PDB entry 5O6I | X-ray diffraction, 2.25 A resolution | chains A and D of the 3 polymer chains in the assembly

Chain A:
Protein: Homing endonuclease I-DmoI
Source organism: Desulfurococcus mucosus
Notes: EC 3.1.-.-
UniProt: P21505 (DMO1_DESMO); numbering as in UniProt (aligned over 2-188)
Chain sequence (200 residues; row label = number of the first residue in the row; numbering starts at 0):
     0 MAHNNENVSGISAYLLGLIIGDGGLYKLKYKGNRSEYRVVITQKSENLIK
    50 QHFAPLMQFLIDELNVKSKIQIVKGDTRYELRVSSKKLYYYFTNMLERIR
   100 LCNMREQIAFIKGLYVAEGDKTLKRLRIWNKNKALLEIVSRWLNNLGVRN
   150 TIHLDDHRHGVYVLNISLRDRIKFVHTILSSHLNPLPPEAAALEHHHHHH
Disordered / not traced: 0-4, 196-199
Construct notes: initiating methionine (0); expression tag (1, 189-199); conflict Phe52 (Ile in P21505), Thr92 (Ala in P21505), Cys101 (Phe in P21505)
Ion coordination: Mn2+ site 1: Gly20, Glu117 (shared with 1 residue of chain C; DC15(D) of chain D); Mn2+ site 2: Asp21, Ala116 (shared with 1 residue of chain C; DC16(D) of chain D)

Chain D:
Molecule: 25-nt DNA strand
Sequence (25 nucleotides; each row starts with the number of its first residue):
     1 CGCGCCGGAACTTACCCGGCAAGGC
Ion coordination: Mn2+ site 1: DC15 (shared with Gly20(A), Glu117(A) of chain A; 1 residue of chain C); Mn2+ site 2: DC16 (shared with Asp21(A), Ala116(A) of chain A; 1 residue of chain C)

How chain A and chain D interact:
Pairs across the interface (54; chain A residue first):
  Asp21(A) - DC16(D)  phosphate contact
  Tyr29(A) - DC6(D)  base contact
  Asn32(A) - DG2(D)  phosphate contact
  Asn32(A) - DC3(D)  base contact
  Arg33(A) - DC3(D)  base contact
  Arg33(A) - DG4(D)  base contact
  Ser34(A) - DC3(D)  sugar contact
  Ser34(A) - DG4(D)  hydrogen bond to the phosphate
  Ser34(A) - DC5(D)  hydrogen bond to the base
  Glu35(A) - DC6(D)  hydrogen bond to the base
  Tyr36(A) - DG4(D)  hydrogen bond to the phosphate
  Tyr36(A) - DC5(D)  phosphate contact
  Arg37(A) - DG7(D)  hydrogen bond to the base
  Arg37(A) - DG8(D)  hydrogen bond to the base
  Lys66(A) - DC6(D)  phosphate contact
  Ser67(A) - DC5(D)  sugar contact
  Ser67(A) - DC6(D)  phosphate contact
  Lys68(A) - DC6(D)  hydrogen bond to the phosphate
  Lys68(A) - DG7(D)  salt bridge to the phosphate
  Gln70(A) - DC6(D)  sugar contact
  Gln70(A) - DG7(D)  base contact
  Asp75(A) - DC11(D)  hydrogen bond to the base
  Arg77(A) - DA10(D)  base contact
  Glu79(A) - DA9(D)  hydrogen bond to the base
  Arg81(A) - DG7(D)  hydrogen bond to the base
  Arg81(A) - DG8(D)  hydrogen bond to the base
  Arg81(A) - DA9(D)  base contact
  Ser83(A) - DC5(D)  sugar contact
  Ser83(A) - DC6(D)  phosphate contact
  Ser84(A) - DC5(D)  phosphate contact
  Lys85(A) - DG4(D)  salt bridge to the phosphate
  Lys85(A) - DC5(D)  hydrogen bond to the phosphate
  Ala116(A) - DC16(D)  phosphate contact
  Glu117(A) - DC15(D)  phosphate contact
  Glu117(A) - DC16(D)  phosphate contact
  Gly118(A) - DC16(D)  sugar contact
  Gly118(A) - DC17(D)  phosphate contact
  Asp119(A) - DC17(D)  phosphate contact
  Lys120(A) - DC17(D)  hydrogen bond to the phosphate
  Thr121(A) - DG18(D)  phosphate contact
  Arg124(A) - DG19(D)  hydrogen bond to the base
  Arg126(A) - DG18(D)  hydrogen bond to the base
  Trp128(A) - DC15(D)  sugar contact
  Trp128(A) - DC16(D)  sugar contact
  Trp128(A) - DC17(D)  base contact
  Asn129(A) - DC15(D)  hydrogen bond to the phosphate
  Lys130(A) - DA14(D)  salt bridge to the phosphate
  Lys130(A) - DC15(D)  hydrogen bond to the phosphate
  Asp155(A) - DC15(D)  hydrogen bond to the base
  Arg157(A) - DC15(D)  base contact
  His158(A) - DA14(D)  hydrogen bond to the base
  His158(A) - DC15(D)  base contact
  Val160(A) - DA14(D)  sugar contact
  Val160(A) - DC15(D)  phosphate contact
Also at the interface, not in a pair above, chain A (37 interface residues in all): Val72, Lys73, Asp154
Also at the interface, not in a pair above, chain D (18 interface residues in all): DT13, DC20

Summary:
The interface between chain A and chain D involves 37 residues on one side and 18 on the other, with 19
hydrogen bonds and 3 salt bridges. Among the polar pairs are Ser34(A)-DC5(D), Glu35(A)-DC6(D) and
Arg37(A)-DG7(D). Gly20(A), Glu117(A) and DC15(D) form the Mn2+ site 1.
Here chain A is Homing endonuclease I-DmoI (Desulfurococcus mucosus) and chain D is a 25-nt DNA strand. Entry
5O6I (Structures and dynamics of mesophilic variants from the homing endonuclease I-DmoI) was determined by
X-ray diffraction, deposited together with 5O6G.
